PDB entry 2XZ5 | X-ray diffraction, 2.80 A resolution | chains D and E of the 5 polymer chains in the assembly

# Chain D (and E)
Molecule: Soluble acetylcholine receptor
Source organism: Aplysia californica
Notes: chain E of this document is another copy of the same molecule, construct and numbering; everything in this record applies to it too
UniProt: Q8WSF8 (Q8WSF8_APLCA); residues 1-217 here correspond to UniProt positions 20-236 (UniProt number = residue number + 19)
Chain sequence (217 residues; numbered 1 to 217; the number before each row is that of its first residue):
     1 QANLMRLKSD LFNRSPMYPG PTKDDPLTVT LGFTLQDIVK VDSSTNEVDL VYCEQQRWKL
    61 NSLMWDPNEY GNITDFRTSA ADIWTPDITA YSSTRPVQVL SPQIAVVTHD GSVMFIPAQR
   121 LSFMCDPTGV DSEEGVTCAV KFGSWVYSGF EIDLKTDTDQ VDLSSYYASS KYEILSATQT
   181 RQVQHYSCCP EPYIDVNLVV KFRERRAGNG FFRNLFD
Not modelled in the structure: 209-217
Disulfide bonds: Cys125-Cys138, Cys188-Cys189
Modified residues: Cys53 (s-methyl-thio-cysteine; SCH)
Sequence notes: conflict Val41 (Ala60 in Q8WSF8), Val136 (Ala155 in Q8WSF8); engineered mutation Cys53 (Tyr72 in Q8WSF8)
Ligand contacts:
  - acetylcholine (ACH), molecule 1: Thr34, Gln36, Cys53, Gln55, Ile116, Ser165
  - acetylcholine (ACH), molecule 2: Tyr91, Ser144, Trp145, Val146, Tyr186, Cys188, Cys189, Tyr193
  - acetylcholine (ACH), molecule 3: Tyr91, Trp145, Tyr186, Ser187, Cys188
Reported in the primary citation:
  - binding site for acetylcholine: Thr34, Gln36, Cys53, Ser165
  - binding site for phosphate ion: Lys40, Glu47, Asp49, Arg95
  - mutagenesis - Y53C: decreased binding to [3H]epibatidine
  - mutagenesis - Y53C: decreased binding to Nicotine

# Interface between chain D and chain E
Contacting residue pairs - 56 pairs, chain D then chain E:
  Gln1(D) with Tyr18(E); Asp25(E)
  Leu4(D) with Pro19(E), hydrophobic; Thr22(E)
  Met5(D) with Pro16(E); Met17(E); Pro19(E)
  Gln36(D) with Tyr91(E), hydrogen bond (side chain-backbone); Ser92(E); Met124(E)
  Asp37(D) with Met124(E)
  Val39(D) with Thr45(E); Glu47(E)
  Lys40(D) with Thr45(E)
  Val51(D) with Ser93(E); Met124(E), hydrophobic
  Cys53(D) with Trp145(E)
  Gln55(D) with Cys188(E)
  Asp75(D) with Lys23(E), salt bridge
  Arg77(D) with Val146(E), hydrogen bond (side chain-backbone); Tyr147(E); Glu151(E), salt bridge; Glu191(E), salt bridge; Tyr193(E)
  Gln98(D) with Arg95(E), hydrogen bond; Pro96(E)
  Val99(D) with Pro96(E)
  Leu100(D) with Thr89(E); Ser93(E); Arg95(E); Pro96(E)
  Ser101(D) with Trp145(E), hydrogen bond
  Pro102(D) with Asp87(E); Thr89(E); Trp145(E)
  Ile104(D) with Asp87(E); Val146(E), hydrophobic
  Met114(D) with Cys188(E)
  Ile116(D) with Trp145(E), hydrogen bond (backbone-side chain); Cys188(E), hydrophobic
  Ala118(D) with Trp145(E), hydrophobic
  Arg120(D) with Glu47(E), salt bridge; Thr94(E), hydrogen bond (side chain-backbone); Arg95(E)
  Asp162(D) with Ser187(E)
  Ser164(D) with Ser187(E)
  Tyr167(D) with Met124(E), hydrophobic; Cys125(E); Asp126(E), hydrogen bond (side chain-backbone)
  Ser169(D) with Asn46(E), hydrogen bond (backbone-side chain); Asp126(E)
  Ser170(D) with Asn46(E)
  Lys171(D) with Ser43(E), hydrogen bond (side chain-backbone); Ser44(E); Asn46(E)
  Arg205(D) with Asp126(E), salt bridge
Other interface residues (no listed pair), chain D (31 interface residues in all): Lys8, Tyr172
Other interface residues (no listed pair), chain E (33 interface residues in all): Ser15, Ser148

# In short
31 residues of chain D face 33 of chain E across their interface, with 9 hydrogen bonds and 5 salt bridges.
Polar contacts include Asp75(D)-Lys23(E), Arg77(D)-Glu151(E) and Arg77(D)-Glu191(E). From the paper: a binding
site for acetylcholine at Thr34(D), Gln36(D) and Cys53(D) among others; Y53C of chain D reduces binding to
[3H]epibatidine.
Both chains are Soluble acetylcholine receptor (Aplysia californica). Entry 2XZ5 (MMTS-modified Y53C mutant of
Aplysia AChBP in complex with acetylcholine) was determined by X-ray diffraction (same publication as 2XZ6).
